PDB entry 2PSJ | X-ray diffraction, 1.80 A resolution | chain A

# Chain A
Molecule: Renilla-luciferin 2-monooxygenase
Source organism: Renilla reniformis
Notes: EC 1.13.12.5
Reference sequence: P27652 (LUCI_RENRE); residue numbers follow UniProt; this construct covers 1-311
Amino-acid sequence (319 residues; row label = number of the first residue in the row):
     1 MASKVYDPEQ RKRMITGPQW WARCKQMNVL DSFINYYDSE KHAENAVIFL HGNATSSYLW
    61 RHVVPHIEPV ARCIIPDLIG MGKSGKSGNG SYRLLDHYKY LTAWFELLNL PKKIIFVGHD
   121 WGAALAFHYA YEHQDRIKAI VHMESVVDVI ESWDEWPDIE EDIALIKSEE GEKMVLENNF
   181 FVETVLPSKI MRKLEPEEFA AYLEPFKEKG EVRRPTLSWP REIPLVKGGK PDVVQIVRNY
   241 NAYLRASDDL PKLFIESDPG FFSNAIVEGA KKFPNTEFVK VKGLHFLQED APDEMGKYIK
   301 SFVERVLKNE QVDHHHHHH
Not modelled in the structure: 1-2, 153-154, 311-319
Differences from the reference sequence: engineered mutation A2 (Thr in P27652), T55 (Ala in P27652), A124 (Cys in P27652), A130 (Ser in P27652), R136 (Lys in P27652), M143 (Ala in P27652), V185 (Met in P27652), L253 (Met in P27652), L287 (Ser in P27652); expression tag (312-319)
Small-molecule neighbours: coelenteramide (CEI; N-[3-benzyl-5-(4-hydroxyphenyl)pyrazin-2-yl]-2-(4-hydroxyphenyl)acetamide): E144, W156, D162, I163, L165, I166, M174, F180, F181, V185, K189, F261, F262, H285
Curated features (UniProtKB/Swiss-Prot):
  - binding site (substrate): D162, H285
From the paper describing this entry:
  - conformationally variable residues (order/disorder transition): W153 to D154, F261, F262, S263
  - binding site for coelenteramide: D162, F181, F261, F262, E277
  - catalytic residues: D120 (proposed by the authors, not directly observed)
  - catalytic residues: E144, H285 (citing earlier work)
  - mutagenesis - K25A/E277A: decreased catalytic activity

# Summary
Bound to chain A: coelenteramide. From UniProt: substrate-binding residues D162 and H285. From the paper:
catalytic residues D120, E144 and H285; K25A/E277A reduce catalytic activity.
Chain A is Renilla-luciferin 2-monooxygenase (Renilla reniformis); the structure, Crystal Structures of the
Luciferase and Green Fluorescent Protein from Renilla Reniformis, was determined by X-ray diffraction,
deposited together with 2RH7, 2PSD, 2PSH, 2PSE and 2PSF.
